3GTM - chains A and H of the 14 polymer chains in the assembly; structure by X-ray diffraction, 3.80 A resolution.

== Chain A ==
Name: DNA-directed RNA polymerase II subunit RPB1
Source organism: Saccharomyces cerevisiae (strain ATCC 204508 / S288c)
Notes: EC 2.7.7.6; fragment: DNA-directed RNA polymerase II largest subunit
Reference sequence: P04050 (RPB1_YEAST); numbering as in UniProt (aligned over 1-1733)
Sequence (1733 residues; row label = number of the first residue in the row):
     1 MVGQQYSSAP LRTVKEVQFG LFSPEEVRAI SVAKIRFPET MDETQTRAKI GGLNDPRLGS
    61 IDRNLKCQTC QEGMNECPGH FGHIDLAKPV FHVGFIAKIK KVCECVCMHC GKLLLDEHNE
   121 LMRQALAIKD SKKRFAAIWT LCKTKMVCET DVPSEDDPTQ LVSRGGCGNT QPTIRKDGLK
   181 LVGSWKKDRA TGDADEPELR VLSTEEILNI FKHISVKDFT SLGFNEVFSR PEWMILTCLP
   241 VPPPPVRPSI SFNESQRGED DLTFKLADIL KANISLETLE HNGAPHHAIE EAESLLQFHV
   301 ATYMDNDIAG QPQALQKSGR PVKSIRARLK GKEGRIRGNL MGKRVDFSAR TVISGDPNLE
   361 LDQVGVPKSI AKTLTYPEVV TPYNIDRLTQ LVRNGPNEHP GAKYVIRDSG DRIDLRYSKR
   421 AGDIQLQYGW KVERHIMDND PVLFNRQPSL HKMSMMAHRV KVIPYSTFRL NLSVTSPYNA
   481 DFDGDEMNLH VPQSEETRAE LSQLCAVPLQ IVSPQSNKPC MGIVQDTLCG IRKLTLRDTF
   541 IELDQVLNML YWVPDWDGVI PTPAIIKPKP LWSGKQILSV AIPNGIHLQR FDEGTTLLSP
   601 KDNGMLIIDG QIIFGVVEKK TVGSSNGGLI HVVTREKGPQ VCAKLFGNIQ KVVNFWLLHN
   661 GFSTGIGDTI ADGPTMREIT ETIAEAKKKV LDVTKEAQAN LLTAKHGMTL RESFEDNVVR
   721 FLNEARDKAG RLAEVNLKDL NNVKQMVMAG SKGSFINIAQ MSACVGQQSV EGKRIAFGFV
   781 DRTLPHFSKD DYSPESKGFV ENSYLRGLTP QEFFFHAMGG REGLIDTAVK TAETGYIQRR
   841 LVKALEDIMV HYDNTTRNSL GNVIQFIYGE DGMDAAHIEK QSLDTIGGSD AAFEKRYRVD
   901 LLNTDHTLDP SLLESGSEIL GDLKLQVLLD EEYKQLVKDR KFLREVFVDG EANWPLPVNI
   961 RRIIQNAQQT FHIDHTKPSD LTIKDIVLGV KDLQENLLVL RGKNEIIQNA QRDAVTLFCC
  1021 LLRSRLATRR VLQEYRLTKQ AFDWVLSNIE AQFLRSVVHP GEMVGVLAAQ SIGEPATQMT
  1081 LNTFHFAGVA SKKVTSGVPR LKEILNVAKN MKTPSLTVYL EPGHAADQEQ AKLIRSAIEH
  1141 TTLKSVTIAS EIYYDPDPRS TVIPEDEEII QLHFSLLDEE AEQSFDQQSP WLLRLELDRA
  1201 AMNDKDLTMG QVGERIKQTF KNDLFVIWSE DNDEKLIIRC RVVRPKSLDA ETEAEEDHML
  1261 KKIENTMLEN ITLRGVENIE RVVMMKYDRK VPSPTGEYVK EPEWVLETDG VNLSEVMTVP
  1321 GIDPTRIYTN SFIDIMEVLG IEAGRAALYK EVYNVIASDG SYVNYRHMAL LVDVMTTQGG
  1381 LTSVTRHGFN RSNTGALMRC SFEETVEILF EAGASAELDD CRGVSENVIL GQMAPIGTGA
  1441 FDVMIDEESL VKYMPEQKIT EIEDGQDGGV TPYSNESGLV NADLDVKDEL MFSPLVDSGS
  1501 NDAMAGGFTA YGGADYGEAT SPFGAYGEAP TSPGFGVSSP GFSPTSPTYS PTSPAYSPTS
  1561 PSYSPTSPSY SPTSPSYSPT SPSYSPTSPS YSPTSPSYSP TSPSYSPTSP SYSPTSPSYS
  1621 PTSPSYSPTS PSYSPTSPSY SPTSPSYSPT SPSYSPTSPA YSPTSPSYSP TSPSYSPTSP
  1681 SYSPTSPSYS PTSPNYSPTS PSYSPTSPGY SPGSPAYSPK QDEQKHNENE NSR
Disordered / not traced: 1, 187-194, 1177-1186, 1244-1253, 1456-1733
Ion coordination: Zn2+ site 1: Cys67, Cys77, His80; Zn2+ site 2: Cys107, Cys110, Cys148
Curated features (UniProtKB/Swiss-Prot):
  - region: Pro248 to Asp260 (Lid loop), Asn306 to Lys323 (Rudder loop), Pro810 to Glu822 (Bridging helix)
  - binding site (Zn(2+)): Cys67, Cys70, Cys77, His80, Cys107, Cys110, Cys148, Cys167
  - binding site (Mg(2+)): Asp481, Asp483, Asp485
  - modified residue: Thr1471 (Phosphothreonine)
  - cross-link (Glycyl lysine isopeptide (Lys-Gly)): Lys695 (interchain with G-Cter in ubiquitin), Lys1246 (interchain with G-Cter in ubiquitin), Lys1350 (interchain with G-Cter in ubiquitin)
  - natural variant: Ser1653 to Pro1659 (deletion: In strain: A364A)
  - mutagenesis: Lys1246 (K1246R: Impairs ubiquitination during transcription stress)

== Chain H ==
Name: DNA-directed RNA polymerases I, II, and III subunit RPABC3
Source organism: Saccharomyces cerevisiae (strain ATCC 204508 / S288c)
Notes: fragment: DNA-directed RNA polymerases I, II, and III 14.5 kDa polypeptide
Reference sequence: P20436 (RPAB3_YEAST); residues 1-146 here = UniProt positions 1-146
Sequence (146 residues; each row starts with the number of its first residue):
     1 MSNTLFDDIF QVSEVDPGRY NKVCRIEAAS TTQDQCKLTL DINVELFPVA AQDSLTVTIA
    61 SSLNLEDTPA NDSSATRSWR PPQAGDRSLA DDYDYVMYGT AYKFEEVSKD LIAVYYSFGG
   121 LLMRLEGNYR NLNNLKQENA YLLIRR
Disordered / not traced: 1, 64-75
Curated features (UniProtKB/Swiss-Prot):
  - region: Asp16 to Thr39 (Non-specific ssDNA binding)
  - modified residue: Ser2 (N-acetylserine), Thr68 (Phosphothreonine)

== How chain A and chain H interact ==
Contacting residue pairs (51):
  Arg537(A) with Val23(H); Arg25(H); Asp41(H), salt bridge; Gly120(H), hydrogen bond (side chain-backbone); Leu121(H); Leu122(H)
  Asp538(A) with Tyr20(H); Asn21(H), hydrogen bond (side chain-backbone); Lys22(H), hydrogen bond (side chain-backbone); Val23(H)
  Phe540(A) with Val23(H), hydrophobic; Asn43(H)
  Leu543(A) with Trp79(H), hydrophobic
  Val559(A) with Ser78(H)
  Ile560(A) with Ser78(H); Trp79(H), hydrogen bond (backbone-backbone)
  Thr562(A) with Trp79(H)
  Pro563(A) with Trp79(H); Tyr98(H)
  Ala564(A) with Met97(H); Tyr98(H), hydrogen bond (backbone-backbone); Phe118(H)
  Ile566(A) with Val96(H), hydrogen bond (backbone-backbone)
  Lys567(A) with Asn43(H); Leu46(H); Asp94(H); Tyr95(H), hydrogen bond; Val96(H), hydrogen bond (backbone-backbone)
  Pro568(A) with Leu46(H); Asp94(H)
  Leu571(A) with Leu46(H), hydrophobic
  Trp572(A) with Trp79(H), hydrophobic
  Ser573(A) with Gly119(H)
  Lys575(A) with Gly120(H)
  Leu597(A) with Tyr102(H), hydrogen bond (backbone-side chain)
  Leu598(A) with Arg25(H), hydrogen bond (backbone-side chain); Thr39(H); Leu122(H), hydrophobic; Arg124(H)
  Ser599(A) with Arg25(H), hydrogen bond (backbone-side chain); Leu122(H)
  Pro600(A) with Arg25(H)
  Asp602(A) with Tyr20(H)
  Leu606(A) with Tyr102(H), hydrophobic
  Ile613(A) with Tyr102(H), hydrophobic; Ser117(H), hydrogen bond (backbone-side chain); Leu122(H)
  Phe614(A) with Leu122(H), hydrophobic
  Asp739(A) with Arg19(H)
  Asp974(A) with Lys136(H)
  Thr976(A) with Lys136(H), hydrogen bond
Interface residues without a listed pair, chain A (35 interface residues in all): Pro561, Ile565, Lys569, Pro570, Lys601, Asp609, Lys738, His975
Interface residues without a listed pair, chain H (35 interface residues in all): Thr76, Arg77, Lys103, Glu105, Glu106, Tyr115, Met123, Glu138, Tyr141

== In short ==
The chain A/chain H interface involves 35 residues from each chain; the contacts include 13 hydrogen bonds and
1 salt bridge. Polar pairs include Arg537(A)-Asp41(H), Arg537(A)-Gly120(H) and Asp538(A)-Asn21(H). From
UniProt: 8 Zn2+-binding residues, 3 Mg2+-binding residues and one mutagenesis site on chain A.
Chain A is DNA-directed RNA polymerase II subunit RPB1 and chain H is DNA-directed RNA polymerases I, II, and
III subunit RPABC3, both from Saccharomyces cerevisiae (strain ATCC 204508 / S288c); the structure, Co-complex
of Backtracked RNA polymerase II with TFIIS, was determined by X-ray diffraction together with 3GTG, 3GTJ,
3GTK, 3GTL, 3GTO, 3GTP and 3GTQ from the same study.
